Entry 5X6B (X-ray diffraction, 2.60 A resolution); this record covers chains E and F of the 5 polymer chains in the assembly.

== Chain E (and F) ==
Protein: Uncharacterized protein MJ1481
From: Methanocaldococcus jannaschii
Notes: chain F of this document is another copy of the same molecule, construct and numbering; everything in this record applies to it too
Reference sequence: Q58876 (Y1481_METJA); residue numbers follow UniProt; this construct covers 1-213
Sequence (216 residues; row label = number of the first residue in the row; numbers below 1 keep their minus sign (Met-2 is residue -2)):
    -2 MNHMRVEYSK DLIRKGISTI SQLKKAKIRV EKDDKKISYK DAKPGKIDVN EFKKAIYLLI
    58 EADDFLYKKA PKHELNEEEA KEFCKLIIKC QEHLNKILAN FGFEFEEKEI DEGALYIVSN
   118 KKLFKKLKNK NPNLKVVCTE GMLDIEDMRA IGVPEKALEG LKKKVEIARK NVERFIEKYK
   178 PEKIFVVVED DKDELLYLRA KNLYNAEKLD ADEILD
Disordered / not traced: -2 to 33, 102-213 (chain F: -2 to 33, 211-213)
Construct notes: initiating methionine (-2); expression tag (-1 to 0)
From the paper describing this entry:
  - binding site for tRNACys: Asn117, Lys118, Lys119, Lys122, Lys123, Lys125, Asn126, Lys160, Lys161
  - mutagenesis - N117A/K118A/K119A, K122A/K123A/K125A/N126A, K159A/K160A/K161A: decreased binding to tRNACys

== How chain E and chain F interact ==
Residue-residue contacts (82; chain E residue first):
  Ile34(E) - Ile85(F)  hydrophobic
  Ser35(E) - Asp207(F)  hydrogen bond
  Tyr36(E) - Lys78(F)
  Tyr36(E) - Lys82(F)
  Tyr36(E) - Ile85(F)  hydrophobic
  Lys37(E) - Leu206(F)
  Ala39(E) - Glu74(F)
  Ala39(E) - Ala77(F)
  Ala39(E) - Lys78(F)
  Lys40(E) - Ala77(F)
  Pro41(E) - Leu72(F)
  Pro41(E) - Glu74(F)
  Gly42(E) - Glu71(F)
  Gly42(E) - Leu72(F)  hydrogen bond (backbone-backbone)
  Lys43(E) - Lys69(F)
  Lys43(E) - His70(F)
  Ile44(E) - Phe62(F)  hydrophobic
  Ile44(E) - Leu63(F)  hydrophobic
  Ile44(E) - His70(F)  hydrogen bond (backbone-backbone)
  Ile44(E) - Leu72(F)  hydrophobic
  Ile44(E) - Phe80(F)  hydrophobic
  Val46(E) - Leu63(F)  hydrophobic
  Val46(E) - His70(F)
  Phe49(E) - Leu56(F)
  Phe49(E) - Ala59(F)  hydrophobic
  Phe49(E) - Asp60(F)
  Phe49(E) - Leu63(F)  hydrophobic
  Leu56(E) - Phe49(F)
  Leu56(E) - Leu56(F)  hydrophobic
  Leu56(E) - Leu91(F)  hydrophobic
  Ala59(E) - Phe49(F)  hydrophobic
  Asp60(E) - Phe49(F)
  Phe62(E) - Ile44(F)  hydrophobic
  Leu63(E) - Val46(F)  hydrophobic
  Leu63(E) - Phe49(F)  hydrophobic
  Lys69(E) - Lys43(F)
  His70(E) - Lys43(F)
  His70(E) - Ile44(F)  hydrogen bond (backbone-backbone)
  His70(E) - Val46(F)
  Glu71(E) - Gly42(F)
  Leu72(E) - Pro41(F)
  Leu72(E) - Gly42(F)  hydrogen bond (backbone-backbone)
  Leu72(E) - Ile44(F)  hydrophobic
  Leu72(E) - Phe98(F)  hydrophobic
  Glu74(E) - Pro41(F)
  Ala77(E) - Ala39(F)
  Ala77(E) - Lys40(F)
  Ala77(E) - Phe98(F)  hydrophobic
  Lys78(E) - Tyr36(F)
  Lys78(E) - Lys37(F)
  Lys78(E) - Ala39(F)
  Phe80(E) - Ile44(F)  hydrophobic
  Phe80(E) - Ile94(F)  hydrophobic
  Phe80(E) - Phe98(F)  hydrophobic
  Cys81(E) - Ala39(F)  hydrophobic
  Cys81(E) - Leu95(F)  hydrophobic
  Cys81(E) - Phe98(F)  hydrophobic
  Lys82(E) - Tyr36(F)
  Ile84(E) - Leu91(F)  hydrophobic
  Ile84(E) - Leu95(F)  hydrophobic
  Ile85(E) - Ile34(F)  hydrophobic
  Ile85(E) - Tyr36(F)
  Ile85(E) - Leu95(F)  hydrophobic
  Cys87(E) - Leu91(F)  hydrophobic
  Gln88(E) - Gln88(F)  hydrogen bond (backbone-side chain)
  Gln88(E) - Leu91(F)
  Gln88(E) - Asn92(F)  hydrogen bond
  Gln88(E) - Leu95(F)
  Leu91(E) - Ile84(F)  hydrophobic
  Leu91(E) - Gln88(F)
  Leu91(E) - Leu91(F)  hydrophobic
  Asn92(E) - Gln88(F)  hydrogen bond
  Ile94(E) - Phe80(F)  hydrophobic
  Leu95(E) - Cys81(F)  hydrophobic
  Leu95(E) - Ile84(F)  hydrophobic
  Leu95(E) - Ile85(F)  hydrophobic
  Leu95(E) - Gln88(F)
  Phe98(E) - Leu72(F)  hydrophobic
  Phe98(E) - Ala77(F)  hydrophobic
  Phe98(E) - Phe80(F)  hydrophobic
  Phe98(E) - Cys81(F)  hydrophobic
  Phe100(E) - Cys81(F)  hydrophobic
Other interface residues (no listed pair), chain E (40 interface residues in all): Ala52, Ile53, Asn73
Other interface residues (no listed pair), chain F (41 interface residues in all): Ser35, Ile53, Asn73, Cys87, Phe100

== Overview ==
40 residues of chain E face 41 of chain F across their interface; the contacts include 8 hydrogen bonds. Polar
pairs include Ser35(E)-Asp207(F), Gln88(E)-Gln88(F) and Gln88(E)-Asn92(F). The paper reports a binding site
for tRNACys at Asn117(E), Lys118(E) and Lys119(E) among others; N117A/K118A/K119A, K122A/K123A/K125A/N126A and
K159A/K160A/K161A of chain E reduce binding to tRNACys.
Chain E and chain F are both Uncharacterized protein MJ1481 (Methanocaldococcus jannaschii); the structure,
Crystal structure of SepCysE-SepCysS in complex with tRNACys from Methanocaldococcus jannaschii, was
determined by X-ray diffraction (same publication as 5X6C).
